8FSR - chains A and B; structure by X-ray diffraction, 1.78 A resolution.

# Chain A
Molecule: YejA
Organism: Escherichia coli
Reference sequence: P33913 (YEJA_ECOLI); residues 2-586 here correspond to UniProt positions 20-604 (UniProt number = residue number + 18)
Chain sequence (585 residues; each row starts with the number of its first residue; note: 1 number in that range is skipped by the numbering (no residue carries it; nothing is unmodelled there)):
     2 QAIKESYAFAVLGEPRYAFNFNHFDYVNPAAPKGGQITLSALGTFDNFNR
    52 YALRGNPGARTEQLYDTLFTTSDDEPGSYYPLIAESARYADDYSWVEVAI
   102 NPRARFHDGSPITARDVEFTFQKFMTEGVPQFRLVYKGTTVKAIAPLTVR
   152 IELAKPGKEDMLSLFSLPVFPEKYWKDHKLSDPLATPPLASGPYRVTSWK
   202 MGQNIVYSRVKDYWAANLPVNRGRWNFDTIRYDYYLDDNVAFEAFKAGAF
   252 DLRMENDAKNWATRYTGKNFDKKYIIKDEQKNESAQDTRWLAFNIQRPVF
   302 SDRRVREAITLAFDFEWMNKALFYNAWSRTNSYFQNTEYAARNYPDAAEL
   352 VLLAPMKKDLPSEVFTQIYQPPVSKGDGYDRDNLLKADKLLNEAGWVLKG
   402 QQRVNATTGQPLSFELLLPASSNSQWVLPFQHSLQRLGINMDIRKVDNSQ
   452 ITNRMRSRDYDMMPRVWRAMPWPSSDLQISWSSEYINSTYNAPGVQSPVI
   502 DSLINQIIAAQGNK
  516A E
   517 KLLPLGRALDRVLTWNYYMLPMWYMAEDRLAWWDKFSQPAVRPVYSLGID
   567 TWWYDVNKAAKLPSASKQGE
Not modelled in the structure: 2-4, 581-586
Differences from the reference sequence: conflict Val560 (Ile578 in P33913)

# Chain B
Molecule: Peptide Precursor of Microcin C7
Reference sequence: Q47505 (MCCC7_ECOLX); residues 1-7 here = UniProt positions 1-7
Chain sequence (7 residues; row label = number of the first residue in the row):
     1 MRTGNAN
Modified residues: Met1 (N-formylmethionine; FME)
Swiss-Prot annotation at these positions:
  - modified residue: Met1 (N-formylmethionine), Asn7 (Aspartic acid 1-[(3-aminopropyl)(5'-adenosyl)phosphono]amide)

# Interface between chain A and chain B
Contacting residue pairs (36):
  Arg51(A) with Asn5(B), hydrogen bond (side chain-backbone); Asn7(B)
  Tyr52(A) with Thr3(B)
  Leu54(A) with Asn5(B)
  Pro58(A) with Asn7(B)
  Phe125(A) with Thr3(B)
  Val130(A) with Arg2(B); Thr3(B); Gly4(B); Asn5(B)
  Gln132(A) with Met1(B), hydrogen bond (side chain-backbone); Arg2(B); Gly4(B); Asn5(B)
  Phe133(A) with Arg2(B)
  Val136(A) with Arg2(B)
  Tyr137(A) with Arg2(B), hydrogen bond
  Asp161(A) with Arg2(B), salt bridge
  Ser164(A) with Arg2(B), hydrogen bond
  Leu168(A) with Thr3(B)
  Met456(A) with Ala6(B); Asn7(B)
  Arg457(A) with Asn5(B); Ala6(B), hydrogen bond (side chain-backbone); Asn7(B), hydrogen bond (side chain-backbone)
  Ser476(A) with Arg2(B), hydrogen bond
  Asp477(A) with Met1(B); Arg2(B), salt bridge
  Ser481(A) with Met1(B)
  Ser489(A) with Asn5(B), hydrogen bond (backbone-side chain)
  Thr490(A) with Asn5(B); Ala6(B), hydrogen bond (side chain-backbone)
  Tyr491(A) with Met1(B); Gly4(B), hydrogen bond (side chain-backbone); Asn5(B), hydrogen bond (side chain-backbone); Ala6(B), hydrogen bond (side chain-backbone)
Also at the interface, not in a pair above, chain A (27 interface residues in all): Ala53, Asn57, Glu160, Thr453, Arg466, Ile480

# Summary
The interface between chain A and chain B involves 27 residues on one side and 7 on the other; the contacts
include 12 hydrogen bonds and 2 salt bridges. Polar contacts include Asp161(A)-Arg2(B), Asp477(A)-Arg2(B) and
Arg51(A)-Asn5(B).
Chain A is YejA (Escherichia coli) and chain B is Peptide Precursor of Microcin C7; the structure, Complex
Structure of YejA with fMccA, was determined by X-ray diffraction, deposited together with 8FSQ, 8FSS and
7Z6F.
